8XC3 - chain A; structure by X-ray diffraction, 1.79 A resolution.

[Chain A]
Name: 2-oxoglutarate (2OG) and Fe(II)-dependent oxygenase superfamily protein
From: Zea mays
UniProt: B6U9L0 (B6U9L0_MAIZE); residue numbers follow UniProt; this construct covers 1-353
Chain sequence (353 residues; row label = number of the first residue in the row):
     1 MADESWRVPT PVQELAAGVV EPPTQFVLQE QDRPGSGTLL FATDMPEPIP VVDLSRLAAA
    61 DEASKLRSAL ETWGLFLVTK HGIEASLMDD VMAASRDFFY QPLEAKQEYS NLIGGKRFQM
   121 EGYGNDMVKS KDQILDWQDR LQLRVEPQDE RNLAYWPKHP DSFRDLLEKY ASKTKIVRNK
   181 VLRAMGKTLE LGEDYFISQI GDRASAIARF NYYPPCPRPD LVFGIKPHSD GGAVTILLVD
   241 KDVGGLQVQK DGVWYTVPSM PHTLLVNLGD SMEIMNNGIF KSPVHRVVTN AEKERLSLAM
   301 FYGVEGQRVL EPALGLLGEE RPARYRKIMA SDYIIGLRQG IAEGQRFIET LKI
Not modelled in the structure: 341-343
Ion coordination: Co2+: His-228, Asp-230, His-285 (together with 2-oxoglutaric acid)
Residues lining bound ligands: 2-oxoglutaric acid (AKG): Arg-209, Asn-211, Tyr-213, Ile-225, His-228, Asp-230, Leu-237, Val-239, Leu-246, His-285, Val-287, Arg-295, Ser-297, Ala-299, Phe-301

[Overview]
Chain A binds 2-oxoglutaric acid. His-228, Asp-230 and His-285 coordinate Co2+.
Chain A is 2-oxoglutarate (2OG) and Fe(II)-dependent oxygenase superfamily protein (Zea mays); the structure,
Crystal structure of ZmHSL1A-MBQ complex, was determined by X-ray diffraction together with 8X6Q, 8X74, 8X7C
and 8X7D from the same study.
